Entry 8QP9 (electron microscopy, 4.10 A resolution (low resolution: residue-level contacts below are approximate; hydrogen-bond / salt-bridge calls are withheld)); this record covers chains G and A of the 16 polymer chains in the assembly.

# Chain G
Protein: Probable ATP-dependent RNA helicase DDX23
From: Homo sapiens
UniProt: Q9BUQ8 (DDX23_HUMAN); numbering as in UniProt (aligned over 1-820)
Amino-acid sequence (820 residues; each row starts with the number of its first residue):
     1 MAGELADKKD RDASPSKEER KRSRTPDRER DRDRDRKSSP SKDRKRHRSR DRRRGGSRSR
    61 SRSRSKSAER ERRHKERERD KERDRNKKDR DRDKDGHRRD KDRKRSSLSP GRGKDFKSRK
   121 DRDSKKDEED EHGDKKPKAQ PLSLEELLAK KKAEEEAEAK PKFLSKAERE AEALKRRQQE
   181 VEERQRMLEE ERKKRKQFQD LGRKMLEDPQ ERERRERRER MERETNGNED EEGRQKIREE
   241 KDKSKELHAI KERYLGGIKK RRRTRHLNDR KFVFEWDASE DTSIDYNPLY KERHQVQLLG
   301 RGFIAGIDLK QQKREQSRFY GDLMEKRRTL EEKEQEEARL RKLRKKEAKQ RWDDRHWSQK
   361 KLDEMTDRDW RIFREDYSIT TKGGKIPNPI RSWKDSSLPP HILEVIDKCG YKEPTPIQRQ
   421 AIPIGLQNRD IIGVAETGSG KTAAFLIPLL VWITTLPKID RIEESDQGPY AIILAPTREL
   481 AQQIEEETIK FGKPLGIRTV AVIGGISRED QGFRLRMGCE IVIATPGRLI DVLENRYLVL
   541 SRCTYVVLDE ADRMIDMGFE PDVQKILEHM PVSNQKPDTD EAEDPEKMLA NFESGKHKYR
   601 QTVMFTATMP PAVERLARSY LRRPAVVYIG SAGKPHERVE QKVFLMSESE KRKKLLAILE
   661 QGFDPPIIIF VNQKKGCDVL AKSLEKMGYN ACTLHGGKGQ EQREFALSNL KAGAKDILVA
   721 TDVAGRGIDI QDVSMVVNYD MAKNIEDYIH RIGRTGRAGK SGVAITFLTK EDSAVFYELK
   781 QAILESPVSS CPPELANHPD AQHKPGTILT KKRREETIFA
Disordered / not traced: 1-241, 256-269, 357-820
Swiss-Prot annotation at these positions:
  - motif: R391 to R419 (Q motif), D549 to D552 (DEAD box)
  - binding site (ATP): A435 to T442
  - modified residue (Phosphoserine): S14, S16, S107, S109
  - cross-link (Glycyl lysine isopeptide (Lys-Gly)): K686 (interchain with G-Cter in SUMO2), K811 (interchain with G-Cter in SUMO2)

# Chain A
Protein: Pre-mRNA-processing-splicing factor 8
From: Homo sapiens
UniProt: Q6P2Q9 (PRP8_HUMAN); residue numbers follow UniProt; this construct covers 1-2335
Amino-acid sequence (2335 residues; row label = number of the first residue in the row):
     1 MAGVFPYRGP GNPVPGPLAP LPDYMSEEKL QEKARKWQQL QAKRYAEKRK FGFVDAQKED
    61 MPPEHVRKII RDHGDMTNRK FRHDKRVYLG ALKYMPHAVL KLLENMPMPW EQIRDVPVLY
   121 HITGAISFVN EIPWVIEPVY ISQWGSMWIM MRREKRDRRH FKRMRFPPFD DEEPPLDYAD
   181 NILDVEPLEA IQLELDPEED APVLDWFYDH QPLRDSRKYV NGSTYQRWQF TLPMMSTLYR
   241 LANQLLTDLV DDNYFYLFDL KAFFTSKALN MAIPGGPKFE PLVRDINLQD EDWNEFNDIN
   301 KIIIRQPIRT EYKIAFPYLY NNLPHHVHLT WYHTPNVVFI KTEDPDLPAF YFDPLINPIS
   361 HRHSVKSQEP LPDDDEEFEL PEFVEPFLKD TPLYTDNTAN GIALLWAPRP FNLRSGRTRR
   421 ALDIPLVKNW YREHCPAGQP VKVRVSYQKL LKYYVLNALK HRPPKAQKKR YLFRSFKATK
   481 FFQSTKLDWV EVGLQVCRQG YNMLNLLIHR KNLNYLHLDY NFNLKPVKTL TTKERKKSRF
   541 GNAFHLCREV LRLTKLVVDS HVQYRLGNVD AFQLADGLQY IFAHVGQLTG MYRYKYKLMR
   601 QIRMCKDLKH LIYYRFNTGP VGKGPGCGFW AAGWRVWLFF MRGITPLLER WLGNLLARQF
   661 EGRHSKGVAK TVTKQRVESH FDLELRAAVM HDILDMMPEG IKQNKARTIL QHLSEAWRCW
   721 KANIPWKVPG LPTPIENMIL RYVKAKADWW TNTAHYNRER IRRGATVDKT VCKKNLGRLT
   781 RLYLKAEQER QHNYLKDGPY ITAEEAVAVY TTTVHWLESR RFSPIPFPPL SYKHDTKLLI
   841 LALERLKEAY SVKSRLNQSQ REELGLIEQA YDNPHEALSR IKRHLLTQRA FKEVGIEFMD
   901 LYSHLVPVYD VEPLEKITDA YLDQYLWYEA DKRRLFPPWI KPADTEPPPL LVYKWCQGIN
   961 NLQDVWETSE GECNVMLESR FEKMYEKIDL TLLNRLLRLI VDHNIADYMT AKNNVVINYK
  1021 DMNHTNSYGI IRGLQFASFI VQYYGLVMDL LVLGLHRASE MAGPPQMPND FLSFQDIATE
  1081 AAHPIRLFCR YIDRIHIFFR FTADEARDLI QRYLTEHPDP NNENIVGYNN KKCWPRDARM
  1141 RLMKHDVNLG RAVFWDIKNR LPRSVTTVQW ENSFVSVYSK DNPNLLFNMC GFECRILPKC
  1201 RTSYEEFTHK DGVWNLQNEV TKERTAQCFL RVDDESMQRF HNRVRQILMA SGSTTFTKIV
  1261 NKWNTALIGL MTYFREAVVN TQELLDLLVK CENKIQTRIK IGLNSKMPSR FPPVVFYTPK
  1321 ELGGLGMLSM GHVLIPQSDL RWSKQTDVGI THFRSGMSHE EDQLIPNLYR YIQPWESEFI
  1381 DSQRVWAEYA LKRQEAIAQN RRLTLEDLED SWDRGIPRIN TLFQKDRHTL AYDKGWRVRT
  1441 DFKQYQVLKQ NPFWWTHQRH DGKLWNLNNY RTDMIQALGG VEGILEHTLF KGTYFPTWEG
  1501 LFWEKASGFE ESMKWKKLTN AQRSGLNQIP NRRFTLWWSP TINRANVYVG FQVQLDLTGI
  1561 FMHGKIPTLK ISLIQIFRAH LWQKIHESIV MDLCQVFDQE LDALEIETVQ KETIHPRKSY
  1621 KMNSSCADIL LFASYKWNVS RPSLLADSKD VMDSTTTQKY WIDIQLRWGD YDSHDIERYA
  1681 RAKFLDYTTD NMSIYPSPTG VLIAIDLAYN LHSAYGNWFP GSKPLIQQAM AKIMKANPAL
  1741 YVLRERIRKG LQLYSSEPTE PYLSSQNYGE LFSNQIIWFV DDTNVYRVTI HKTFEGNLTT
  1801 KPINGAIFIF NPRTGQLFLK IIHTSVWAGQ KRLGQLAKWK TAEEVAALIR SLPVEEQPKQ
  1861 IIVTRKGMLD PLEVHLLDFP NIVIKGSELQ LPFQACLKVE KFGDLILKAT EPQMVLFNLY
  1921 DDWLKTISSY TAFSRLILIL RALHVNNDRA KVILKPDKTT ITEPHHIWPT LTDEEWIKVE
  1981 VQLKDLILAD YGKKNNVNVA SLTQSEIRDI ILGMEISAPS QQRQQIAEIE KQTKEQSQLT
  2041 ATQTRTVNKH GDEIITSTTS NYETQTFSSK TEWRVRAISA ANLHLRTNHI YVSSDDIKET
  2101 GYTYILPKNV LKKFICISDL RAQIAGYLYG VSPPDNPQVK EIRCIVMVPQ WGTHQTVHLP
  2161 GQLPQHEYLK EMEPLGWIHT QPNESPQLSP QDVTTHAKIM ADNPSWDGEK TIIITCSFTP
  2221 GSCTLTAYKL TPSGYEWGRQ NTDKGNNPKG YLPSHYERVQ MLLSDRFLGF FMVPAQSSWN
  2281 YNFMGVRHDP NMKYELQLAN PKEFYHEVHR PSHFLNFALL QEGEVYSADR EDLYA
Disordered / not traced: 1-57, 74-83, 363-368, 659-678, 1356-1362, 2017-2335
Swiss-Prot annotation at these positions:
  - region: M1513 to L1526 (Important for branch point selection), P2301 to A2335 (Required for interaction with EFTUD2 and SNRNP200)
  - modified residue: A2 (N-acetylalanine), S859 (Phosphoserine), S1358 (Phosphoserine), K1425 (N6,N6-dimethyllysine), K1463 (N6-acetyllysine)

# Chain G / chain A interface
Contacting residue pairs (14; chain G residue first):
  L255(G) - L288(A)
  T282(G) - P274(A)
  T282(G) - G276(A)
  S283(G) - P274(A)
  F303(G) - T247(A)
  F303(G) - D248(A)
  A305(G) - Q244(A)
  A305(G) - L245(A)
  A305(G) - L246(A)
  A305(G) - T247(A)
  G306(G) - Q244(A)
  G306(G) - R615(A)
  I307(G) - R615(A)
  D308(G) - T618(A)
Also at the interface, not in a pair above, chain G (15 interface residues in all): I250, F274, D277, A278, D281, L298, R328
Also at the interface, not in a pair above, chain A (15 interface residues in all): P307, P354, V441, V445, R603

# Overview
Chain G and chain A each contribute 15 residues to their interface. Curated annotation (UniProt) lists 8
ATP-binding residues on chain G.
Chain G is Probable ATP-dependent RNA helicase DDX23 and chain A is Pre-mRNA-processing-splicing factor 8,
both from Homo sapiens; the structure, Cryo-EM Structure of Pre-B+AMPPNP Complex (core part), was determined
by electron microscopy together with 8QOZ, 8QP8, 8QPA, 8QPB, 8QPE and 8QPK from the same study.
